PDB entry 5JVD | X-ray diffraction, 2.39 A resolution | chains B and C of the 6 polymer chains in the assembly

== Chain B ==
Molecule: Tubulin beta-2B chain
Organism: Bos taurus
UniProt: Q6B856 (TBB2B_BOVIN); the author numbering skips numbers that UniProt does not, so the offset changes along the chain: 1-42 = UniProt 1-42; 45-360 = UniProt 43-358; 369-455 = UniProt 359-445
Chain sequence (445 residues; row label = number of the first residue in the row; note: 10 numbers in that range are skipped by the numbering (no residue carries them; nothing is unmodelled there)):
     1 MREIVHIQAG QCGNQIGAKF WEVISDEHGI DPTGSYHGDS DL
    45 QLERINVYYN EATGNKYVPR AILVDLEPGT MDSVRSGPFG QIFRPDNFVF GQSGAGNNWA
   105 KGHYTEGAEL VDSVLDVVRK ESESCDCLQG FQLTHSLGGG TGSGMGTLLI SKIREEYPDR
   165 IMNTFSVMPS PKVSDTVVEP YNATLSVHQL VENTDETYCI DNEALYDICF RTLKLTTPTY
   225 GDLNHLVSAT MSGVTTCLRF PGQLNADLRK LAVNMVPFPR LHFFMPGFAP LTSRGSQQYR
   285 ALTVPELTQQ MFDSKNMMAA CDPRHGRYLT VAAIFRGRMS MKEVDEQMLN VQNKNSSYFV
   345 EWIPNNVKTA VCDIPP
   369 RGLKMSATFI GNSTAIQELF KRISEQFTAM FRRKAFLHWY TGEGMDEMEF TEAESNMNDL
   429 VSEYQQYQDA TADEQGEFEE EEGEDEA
Unresolved in the structure: 1, 278-281, 441-455
UniProt features mapped onto this chain:
  - motif: Met1 to Ile4 (MREI motif)
  - binding site (GTP): Gln11, Glu71, Ser140, Gly144, Thr145, Gly146, Asn206, Asn228
  - binding site (Mg(2+)): Glu71
  - modified residue: Ser40 (Phosphoserine), Thr57 (Phosphothreonine), Lys60 (N6-acetyllysine), Ser174 (Phosphoserine), Thr287 (Phosphothreonine), Thr292 (Phosphothreonine), Arg320 (Omega-N-methylarginine), Glu448 (5-glutamyl polyglutamate)
  - cross-link (Glycyl lysine isopeptide (Lys-Gly)): Lys60 (interchain with G-Cter in ubiquitin), Lys326 (interchain with G-Cter in ubiquitin)
Ion coordination: Mg2+: Gln11 (together with GDP)
Ligand contacts:
  - 6NL ((2E)-3-(3-hydroxy-4-methoxyphenyl)-1-(7-methoxy-2H-1,3-benzodioxol-5-yl)-2-methylprop-2-en-1-one): Tyr202, Val238, Cys241, Leu242, Leu248, Ala250, Asp251, Lys254, Leu255, Asn258, Met259, Thr314, Val315, Ala316, Ala317, Ile318, Asn349, Asn350, Val351, Lys352, Ala354, Ile378
  - GDP (guanosine-5'-diphosphate): Gly10, Gln11, Cys12, Gln15, Ile16, Asp69, Asn101, Ser140, Gly142, Gly143, Gly144, Thr145, Gly146, Ser147, Val171, Pro173, Val177, Asp179, Glu183, Asn206, Leu209, Tyr224, Leu227, Asn228
What the authors report for this chain:
  - binding site for 6NL: Gly237, Cys241, Leu242, Leu248, Ala250, Asp251, Leu255, Asn258, Met259, Ala316, Ile318, Asn349, Lys352, Ala354, Ile378

== Chain C ==
Molecule: Tubulin alpha-1B chain
Organism: Bos taurus
UniProt: P81947 (TBA1B_BOVIN); residues 1-451 here = UniProt positions 1-451
Chain sequence (451 residues; row label = number of the first residue in the row):
     1 MRECISIHVG QAGVQIGNAC WELYCLEHGI QPDGQMPSDK TIGGGDDSFN TFFSETGAGK
    61 HVPRAVFVDL EPTVIDEVRT GTYRQLFHPE QLITGKEDAA NNYARGHYTI GKEIIDLVLD
   121 RIRKLADQCT GLQGFLVFHS FGGGTGSGFT SLLMERLSVD YGKKSKLEFS IYPAPQVSTA
   181 VVEPYNSILT THTTLEHSDC AFMVDNEAIY DICRRNLDIE RPTYTNLNRL ISQIVSSITA
   241 SLRFDGALNV DLTEFQTNLV PYPRIHFPLA TYAPVISAEK AYHEQLSVAE ITNACFEPAN
   301 QMVKCDPRHG KYMACCLLYR GDVVPKDVNA AIATIKTKRS IQFVDWCPTG FKVGINYQPP
   361 TVVPGGDLAK VQRAVCMLSN TTAIAEAWAR LDHKFDLMYA KRAFVHWYVG EGMEEGEFSE
   421 AREDMAALEK DYEEVGVDSV EGEGEEEGEE Y
Unresolved in the structure: 1, 441-451
Ion coordination: Ca2+: Asp39, Thr41, Gly44, Glu55
Ligand contacts:
  - 6NL ((2E)-3-(3-hydroxy-4-methoxyphenyl)-1-(7-methoxy-2H-1,3-benzodioxol-5-yl)-2-methylprop-2-en-1-one): Asn101, Thr179, Ala180, Val181
  - GTP (guanosine-5'-triphosphate): Gly10, Gln11, Ala12, Gln15, Ile16, Asp69, Asp98, Ala99, Ala100, Asn101, Ser140, Gly142, Gly143, Gly144, Thr145, Gly146, Ile171, Pro173, Val177, Ser178, Thr179, Glu183, Asn206, Tyr224, Leu227, Asn228, Ile231
What the authors report for this chain:
  - binding site for 6NL: Thr179

== How chain B and chain C interact ==
Residue-residue contacts - 37 pairs, chain B then chain C:
  Gln96(B) - Arg2(C)
  Asn101(B) - Glu254(C)
  Asp179(B) - Glu254(C)
  Asp179(B) - Lys352(C)  hydrogen bond (backbone-side chain)
  Thr180(B) - Glu254(C)
  Thr180(B) - Asn258(C)
  Val181(B) - Asn258(C)  hydrogen bond (backbone-side chain)
  Val182(B) - Thr257(C)
  Thr221(B) - Pro325(C)
  Thr221(B) - Lys326(C)
  Thr221(B) - Asn329(C)
  Ala397(B) - Trp346(C)
  Met398(B) - Trp346(C)
  Arg400(B) - Asp345(C)  salt bridge
  Arg400(B) - Ser439(C)  hydrogen bond
  Arg401(B) - Tyr262(C)  hydrogen bond (backbone-side chain)
  Arg401(B) - Asp345(C)  salt bridge
  Arg401(B) - Trp346(C)
  Arg401(B) - Glu434(C)  hydrogen bond (side chain-backbone)
  Arg401(B) - Val435(C)
  Arg401(B) - Val437(C)  hydrogen bond (side chain-backbone)
  Arg401(B) - Asp438(C)
  Arg401(B) - Ser439(C)  hydrogen bond
  Lys402(B) - Tyr262(C)
  Ala403(B) - Pro261(C)
  Ala403(B) - Tyr262(C)
  Ala403(B) - Trp346(C)  hydrophobic
  Phe404(B) - Thr257(C)
  Phe404(B) - Asn258(C)
  Phe404(B) - Val260(C)
  Phe404(B) - Pro261(C)  hydrogen bond (backbone-backbone)
  His406(B) - Val260(C)  hydrogen bond (side chain-backbone)
  His406(B) - Pro261(C)
  His406(B) - Pro263(C)
  Trp407(B) - Gln256(C)
  Trp407(B) - Thr257(C)  hydrogen bond (side chain-backbone)
  Trp407(B) - Val260(C)  hydrogen bond (side chain-backbone)
Interface residues without a listed pair, chain B (18 interface residues in all): Gly100, Leu405
Interface residues without a listed pair, chain C (22 interface residues in all): Met313, Pro348

== Overview ==
18 residues of chain B and 22 residues of chain C are in contact; the contacts include 11 hydrogen bonds and 2
salt bridges. Among the polar pairs are Arg400(B)-Asp345(C), Arg401(B)-Asp345(C) and Asp179(B)-Lys352(C).
Ligands of chain B: compound 6NL and GDP. From the paper: a binding site for 6NL at Gly237(B), Cys241(B) and
Thr179(C) among others.
Chain B is Tubulin beta-2B chain and chain C is Tubulin alpha-1B chain, both from Bos taurus; the structure,
Tubulin-TUB092 complex, was determined by X-ray diffraction.
